Entry 4PD1 (X-ray diffraction, 1.98 A resolution); this record covers chains A and C.

Chain A:
Molecule: Gephyrin
Source organism: Rattus norvegicus
Notes: EC 2.7.7.75, 2.10.1.1; fragment: E-domain
Reference sequence: Q03555 (GEPH_RAT); residues 318-736 here correspond to UniProt positions 350-768 (UniProt number = residue number + 32)
Amino-acid sequence (419 residues; each row starts with the number of its first residue):
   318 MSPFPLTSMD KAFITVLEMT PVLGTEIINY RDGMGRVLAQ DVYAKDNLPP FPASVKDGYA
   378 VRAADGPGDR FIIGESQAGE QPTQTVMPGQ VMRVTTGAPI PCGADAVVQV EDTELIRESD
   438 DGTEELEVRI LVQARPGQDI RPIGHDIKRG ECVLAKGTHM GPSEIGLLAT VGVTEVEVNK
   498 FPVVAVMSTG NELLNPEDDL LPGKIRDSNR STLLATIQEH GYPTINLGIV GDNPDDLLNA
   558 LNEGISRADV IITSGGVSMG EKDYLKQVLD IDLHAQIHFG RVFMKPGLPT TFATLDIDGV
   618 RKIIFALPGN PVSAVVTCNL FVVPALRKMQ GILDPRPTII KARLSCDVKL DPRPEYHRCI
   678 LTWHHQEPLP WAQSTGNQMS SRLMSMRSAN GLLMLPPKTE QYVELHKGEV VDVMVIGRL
Disordered / not traced: 318-320, 574-579, 693-697, 735

Chain C:
Molecule: Glycine receptor subunit beta
Reference sequence: P20781 (GLRB_RAT); residues 397-411 here correspond to UniProt positions 419-433 (UniProt number = residue number + 22)
Amino-acid sequence (15 residues; each row starts with the number of its first residue):
   397 DFSIVGSLPR DFELS
Disordered / not traced: 407-411

Interface between chain A and chain C:
Residue-residue contacts (30; chain A residue first):
  Met326(A) - Ile400(C)  hydrophobic
  Met326(A) - Val401(C)  hydrophobic
  Asp327(A) - Ser399(C)  hydrogen bond
  Asp327(A) - Ile400(C)  hydrogen bond (side chain-backbone)
  Asp327(A) - Val401(C)
  Phe330(A) - Phe398(C)  hydrophobic
  Phe330(A) - Ile400(C)  hydrophobic
  Arg653(A) - Phe398(C)
  Pro654(A) - Phe398(C)
  Ile656(A) - Phe398(C)  hydrophobic
  Ile656(A) - Ser399(C)
  Lys658(A) - Ser403(C)  hydrogen bond
  Tyr673(A) - Ile400(C)  hydrogen bond (side chain-backbone)
  Tyr673(A) - Val401(C)
  Met711(A) - Ser399(C)
  Met711(A) - Ile400(C)
  Met711(A) - Gly402(C)
  Pro713(A) - Gly402(C)
  Pro713(A) - Ser403(C)
  Pro713(A) - Leu404(C)  hydrophobic
  Pro714(A) - Val401(C)
  Tyr719(A) - Leu404(C)  hydrophobic
  Leu722(A) - Pro405(C)  hydrophobic
  Glu726(A) - Pro405(C)
  Glu726(A) - Arg406(C)
  Val727(A) - Pro405(C)
  Val727(A) - Arg406(C)
  Asp729(A) - Gly402(C)
  Asp729(A) - Ser403(C)  hydrogen bond
  Met731(A) - Ile400(C)  hydrophobic
Also at the interface, not in a pair above, chain A (20 interface residues in all): Leu637, Pro671, Leu712

Overview:
20 residues of chain A face 9 of chain C across their interface, with 5 hydrogen bonds. Polar contacts include
Asp327(A)-Ser399(C), Asp327(A)-Ile400(C) and Lys658(A)-Ser403(C).
Chain A is Gephyrin (Rattus norvegicus) and chain C is Glycine receptor subunit beta; the structure, Structure
of gephyrin E domain with Glycine-beta receptor peptide, was determined by X-ray diffraction together with
4PD0 from the same study.
